PDB entry 7UI0 | electron microscopy, 3.40 A resolution | chains H and L of the 9 polymer chains in the assembly

# Chain H
Name: HSV10-13 Fab Heavy chain
Source organism: Mus musculus
Notes: antibody fragment or engineered binder
Sequence (121 residues; row label = number of the first residue in the row):
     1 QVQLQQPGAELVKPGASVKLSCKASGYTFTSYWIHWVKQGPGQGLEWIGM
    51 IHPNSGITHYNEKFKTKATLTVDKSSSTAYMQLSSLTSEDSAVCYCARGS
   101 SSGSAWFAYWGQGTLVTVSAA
Disordered / not traced: 1
Disulfides: Cys-22/Cys-96

# Chain L
Name: HSV10-13 Light chain
Source organism: Mus musculus
Sequence (109 residues; row label = number of the first residue in the row):
     1 DIQMTQSSSYLSESLGGRVTITCKASDHINNWLAWYQQKPGNAPRLLISG
    51 ATSLETGVPSRFSGSGSGKDYTLSITSLQTEDVATYYCQQYWSSPLTFGA
   101 GTKLELKRA
Disulfides: Cys-23/Cys-88

# How chain H and chain L interact
Pairs across the interface (23):
  Gln-39(H) / Gln-38(L)  hydrogen bond
  Gln-39(H) / Tyr-87(L)  hydrogen bond
  Gln-43(H) / Tyr-87(L)  hydrogen bond (backbone-side chain)
  Gly-44(H) / Tyr-87(L)
  Gly-44(H) / Ala-100(L)
  Leu-45(H) / Tyr-87(L)  hydrophobic
  Leu-45(H) / Phe-98(L)
  Trp-47(H) / Leu-96(L)
  Trp-47(H) / Phe-98(L)  hydrophobic
  Asn-61(H) / Pro-95(L)
  Glu-62(H) / Pro-95(L)
  Tyr-95(H) / Asn-42(L)
  Tyr-95(H) / Ala-43(L)
  Ser-104(H) / Tyr-91(L)
  Trp-106(H) / Tyr-36(L)  hydrogen bond (backbone-side chain)
  Trp-106(H) / Leu-46(L)
  Phe-107(H) / Tyr-36(L)
  Phe-107(H) / Leu-46(L)
  Phe-107(H) / Phe-98(L)  hydrophobic
  Ala-108(H) / Leu-46(L)
  Trp-110(H) / Ala-43(L)  hydrophobic
  Trp-110(H) / Pro-44(L)  hydrophobic
  Gly-111(H) / Ala-43(L)
Also at the interface, not in a pair above, chain H (18 interface residues in all): His-35, Val-37, Met-50, Ala-105
Also at the interface, not in a pair above, chain L (14 interface residues in all): Ser-49, Ser-94

# Summary
18 residues of chain H and 14 residues of chain L are in contact; the contacts include 4 hydrogen bonds. Among
the polar pairs are Gln-39(H)/Gln-38(L), Gln-39(H)/Tyr-87(L) and Gln-43(H)/Tyr-87(L).
Chain H is HSV10-13 Fab Heavy chain and chain L is HSV10-13 Light chain, both from Mus musculus; the
structure, Post-fusion ectodomain of HSV-1 gB in complex with HSV010-13 Fab, was determined by electron
microscopy, deposited together with 7UHZ.
